4FM6 - chains B and A of the 3 polymer chains in the assembly; structure by X-ray diffraction, 1.40 A resolution.

Chain B (and A):
Molecule: HIV-1 protease
From: Human immunodeficiency virus 1
Notes: EC 3.4.23.16; chain A of this document is another copy of the same molecule, construct and numbering; everything in this record applies to it too
Reference sequence: P03367 (POL_HV1BR); residues 1-99 here correspond to UniProt positions 501-599 (UniProt number = residue number + 500)
Chain sequence (99 residues; row label = number of the first residue in the row):
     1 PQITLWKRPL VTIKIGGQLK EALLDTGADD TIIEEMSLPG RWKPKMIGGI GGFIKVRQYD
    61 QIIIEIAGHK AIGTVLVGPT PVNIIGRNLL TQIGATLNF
Sequence notes: engineered mutation Lys7 (Gln507 in P03367), Ile32 (Val532 in P03367), Ile32 (Val532 in P03367), Ile33 (Leu533 in P03367), Ile63 (Leu563 in P03367), Ala67 (Cys567 in P03367), Ala95 (Cys595 in P03367)
Metal / ion sites: Na+ near Asp60 (its only coordinating residue here)
Curated features (UniProtKB/Swiss-Prot):
  - region (Dimerization of protease): Pro1 to Leu5, Gly49 to Lys55, Asn88 to Gly94, Thr96 to Phe99
  - active site: Asp25 (For protease activity)
  - site: Phe99 (Cleavage)
From the paper describing this entry:
  - catalytic residues: Asp25
  - contacts within the chain: Ile32-Ile47
  - binding site for hexapeptide: Asp25, Gly27, Asp29, Ile32, Lys45, Met46, Gly48
  - conformationally variable residues: Gly27
  - self-association interface (contacts with another copy of this molecule); pairs are residue here / residue on that copy: Ile32-Ile50 (hydrophobic contact)

Interface between chain B and chain A:
Pairs across the interface - 95 pairs, chain B then chain A:
  Pro1(B) with Leu97(A); Asn98(A); Phe99(A), hydrogen bond (backbone-backbone)
  Gln2(B) with Thr96(A); Leu97(A); Asn98(A), hydrogen bond
  Ile3(B) with Thr96(A); Leu97(A), hydrogen bond (backbone-backbone)
  Leu5(B) with Thr26(A); Arg87(A), hydrogen bond (backbone-side chain); Leu90(A), hydrophobic; Thr91(A); Ala95(A)
  Trp6(B) with Arg87(A), hydrogen bond (backbone-side chain); Thr91(A)
  Lys7(B) with Arg87(A)
  Arg8(B) with Asp29(A), salt bridge; Arg87(A)
  Pro9(B) with Thr26(A); Arg87(A)
  Leu23(B) with Gly27(A)
  Leu24(B) with Thr26(A), hydrogen bond (backbone-side chain); Leu97(A), hydrophobic; Phe99(A), hydrophobic
  Asp25(B) with Asp25(A); Thr26(A); Gly27(A), hydrogen bond (side chain-backbone)
  Thr26(B) with Leu5(A); Pro9(A); Leu24(A), hydrogen bond (side chain-backbone); Asp25(A); Thr26(A), hydrogen bond (side chain-backbone); Leu97(A)
  Gly27(B) with Leu23(A); Asp25(A), hydrogen bond (backbone-side chain)
  Asp29(B) with Arg8(A), salt bridge
  Gly48(B) with Ile50(A)
  Gly49(B) with Ile50(A)
  Ile50(B) with Ile32(A), hydrophobic; Gly49(A); Ile50(A), hydrogen bond (backbone-backbone); Gly51(A), hydrogen bond (backbone-backbone); Gly52(A); Ile54(A), hydrophobic; Thr80(A); Pro81(A)
  Gly51(B) with Gly51(A); Gly52(A); Ile54(A)
  Gly52(B) with Ile50(A); Gly51(A)
  Ile54(B) with Ile50(A)
  Ala67(B) with Phe99(A), hydrophobic
  His69(B) with Phe99(A)
  Thr80(B) with Ile50(A)
  Pro81(B) with Gly49(A)
  Arg87(B) with Leu5(A), hydrogen bond (side chain-backbone); Trp6(A), hydrogen bond (side chain-backbone); Lys7(A); Arg8(A); Pro9(A)
  Leu90(B) with Leu5(A), hydrophobic
  Thr91(B) with Leu5(A); Trp6(A)
  Gln92(B) with Trp6(A)
  Ile93(B) with Phe99(A), hydrophobic
  Gly94(B) with Asn98(A)
  Ala95(B) with Leu5(A); Asn98(A)
  Thr96(B) with Gln2(A); Ile3(A); Thr96(A); Leu97(A); Asn98(A), hydrogen bond (backbone-backbone)
  Leu97(B) with Pro1(A); Gln2(A); Ile3(A), hydrogen bond (backbone-backbone); Leu24(A), hydrophobic; Thr26(A); Thr96(A); Leu97(A), hydrophobic
  Asn98(B) with Pro1(A); Gln2(A), hydrogen bond; Gly94(A); Ala95(A); Thr96(A), hydrogen bond (backbone-backbone); Asn98(A), hydrogen bond
  Phe99(B) with Pro1(A), hydrogen bond (backbone-backbone); Ile3(A), hydrophobic; Leu24(A), hydrophobic; Ala67(A), hydrophobic; His69(A); Ile93(A); Gly94(A); Ala95(A), hydrophobic
Interface residues without a listed pair, chain B (39 interface residues in all): Ile32, Ile47, Phe53, Ile66
Interface residues without a listed pair, chain A (38 interface residues in all): Thr4, Ile47, Pro79, Ile84
Interface features reported in the paper:
  - specific contacts: Ile32(B)-Ile50(A) (hydrophobic contact)

Summary:
39 residues of chain B face 38 of chain A across their interface, with 20 hydrogen bonds and 2 salt bridges.
Polar contacts include Arg8(B)-Asp29(A), Gln2(B)-Asn98(A) and Leu5(B)-Arg87(A). The paper describes a
hydrophobic contact between Ile32(B) and Ile50(A). The paper reports the catalytic residue Asp25(B); a binding
site for hexapeptide at Asp25(B), Gly27(B) and Asp29(B) among others.
Both chains are HIV-1 protease (Human immunodeficiency virus 1). Entry 4FM6 (HIV-1 protease mutant V32I
complexed with reaction intermediate) was determined by X-ray diffraction (same publication as 4FL8 and 4FLG).
